Entry 8G9N (electron microscopy, 3.50 A resolution); this record covers chains A and D of the 3 polymer chains in the assembly.

== Chain A ==
Molecule: DNA polymerase alpha catalytic subunit
Organism: Xenopus laevis
Notes: EC 2.7.7.7
UniProt: Q9DE46 (DPOLA_XENLA); residue numbers follow UniProt; this construct covers 335-1458
Sequence (1127 residues; numbered 332 to 1458; the number before each row is that of its first residue):
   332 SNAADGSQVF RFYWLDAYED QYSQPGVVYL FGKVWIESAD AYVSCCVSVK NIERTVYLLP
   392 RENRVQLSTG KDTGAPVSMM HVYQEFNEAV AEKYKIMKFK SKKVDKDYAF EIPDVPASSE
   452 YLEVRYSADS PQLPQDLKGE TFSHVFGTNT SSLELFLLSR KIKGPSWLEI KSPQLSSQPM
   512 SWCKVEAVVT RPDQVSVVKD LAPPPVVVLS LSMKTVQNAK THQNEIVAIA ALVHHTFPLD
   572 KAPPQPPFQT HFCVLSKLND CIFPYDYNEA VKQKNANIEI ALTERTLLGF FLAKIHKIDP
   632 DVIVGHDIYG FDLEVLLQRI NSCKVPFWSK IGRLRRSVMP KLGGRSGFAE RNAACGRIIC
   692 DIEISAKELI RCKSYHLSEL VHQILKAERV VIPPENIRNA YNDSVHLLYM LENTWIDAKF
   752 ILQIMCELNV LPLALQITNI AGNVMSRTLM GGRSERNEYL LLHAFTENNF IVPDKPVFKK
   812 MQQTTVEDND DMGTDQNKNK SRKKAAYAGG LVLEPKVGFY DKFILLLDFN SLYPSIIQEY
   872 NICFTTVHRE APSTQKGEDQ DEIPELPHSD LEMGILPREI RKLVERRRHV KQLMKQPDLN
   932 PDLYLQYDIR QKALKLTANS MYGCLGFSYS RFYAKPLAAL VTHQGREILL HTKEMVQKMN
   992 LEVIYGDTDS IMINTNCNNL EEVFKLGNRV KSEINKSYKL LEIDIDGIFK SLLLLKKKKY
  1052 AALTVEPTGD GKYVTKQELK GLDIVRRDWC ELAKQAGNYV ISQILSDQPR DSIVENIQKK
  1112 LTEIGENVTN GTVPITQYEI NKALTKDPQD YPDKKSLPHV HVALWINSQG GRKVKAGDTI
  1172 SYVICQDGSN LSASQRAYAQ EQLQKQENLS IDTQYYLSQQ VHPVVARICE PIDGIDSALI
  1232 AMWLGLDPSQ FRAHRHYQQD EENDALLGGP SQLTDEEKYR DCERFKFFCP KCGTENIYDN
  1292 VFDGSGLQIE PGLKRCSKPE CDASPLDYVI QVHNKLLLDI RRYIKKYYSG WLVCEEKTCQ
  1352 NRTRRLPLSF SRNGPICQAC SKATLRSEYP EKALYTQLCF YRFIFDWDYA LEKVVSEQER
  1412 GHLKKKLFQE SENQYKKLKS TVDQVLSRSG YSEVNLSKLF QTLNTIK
Not modelled in the structure: 332-338, 809-835, 883-891, 1243-1458
Sequence notes: expression tag (332-334)
Curated features (UniProtKB/Swiss-Prot):
  - zinc finger: Cys-1280 to Pro-1310 (CysA-type)
  - motif: Cys-1345 to Cys-1371 (CysB motif)
  - binding site (Zn(2+)): Cys-1280, Cys-1283, Cys-1307, Cys-1312, Cys-1345, Cys-1350, Cys-1368, Cys-1371
Bound ions: Mg2+: Asp-859, Phe-860, Asp-1000 (together with 2'-deoxyguanosine-5'-triphosphate)
Residues lining bound ligands: 2'-deoxyguanosine-5'-triphosphate (DGT): Asp-859, Phe-860, Asn-861, Ser-862, Leu-863, Tyr-864, Pro-865, Arg-918, Lys-922, Lys-946, Leu-947, Asn-950, Tyr-953, Gly-954, Asp-1000
What the authors report for this chain:
  - Mg2+ coordination: Asp-859, Phe-860, Asp-1000
  - conformationally variable residues (loop rearrangement): Tyr-1142 to Leu-1148
  - binding site for RNA-DNA primer (chain D): Lys-1145

== Chain D ==
Molecule: RNA-DNA primer
Sequence (20 nucleotides; each row starts with the number of its first residue):
     1 XGAUACUGCG TGAACTTAGC
Not modelled in the structure: 1-11
Modified positions: GTP (guanosine-5'-triphosphate) at position 1; DOC (2',3'-dideoxycytidine-5'-monophosphate) at position 20

== Chain A / chain D interface ==
Residue-residue contacts - 20 pairs, chain A then chain D:
  Arg-702(A) / DA18(D)  phosphate contact
  Asp-998(A) / DG19(D)  sugar contact
  Asp-998(A) / DOC_20(D)  sugar contact
  Lys-1049(A) / DG19(D)  base contact
  Lys-1071(A) / DG19(D)  phosphate contact
  Lys-1071(A) / DOC_20(D)  salt bridge to the phosphate
  Val-1076(A) / DA18(D)  phosphate contact
  Arg-1077(A) / DT17(D)  hydrogen bond to the base
  Arg-1077(A) / DA18(D)  phosphate contact
  Arg-1078(A) / DT17(D)  phosphate contact
  Arg-1078(A) / DA18(D)  salt bridge to the phosphate
  Lys-1133(A) / DT17(D)  phosphate contact
  Ala-1134(A) / DT16(D)  phosphate contact
  Ala-1134(A) / DT17(D)  hydrogen bond to the phosphate
  Thr-1136(A) / DT16(D)  hydrogen bond to the phosphate
  Tyr-1142(A) / DT16(D)  hydrogen bond to the phosphate
  Lys-1145(A) / DA14(D)  hydrogen bond to the phosphate
  Lys-1145(A) / DC15(D)  salt bridge to the phosphate
  His-1150(A) / DC15(D)  phosphate contact
  His-1150(A) / DT16(D)  salt bridge to the phosphate
Interface residues without a listed pair, chain A (21 interface residues in all): Thr-999, Asp-1000, Gly-1072, Asp-1079, Leu-1135, Lys-1137, Pro-1143, Leu-1148

== In short ==
21 residues of chain A face 7 of chain D across their interface, with 5 hydrogen bonds and 4 salt bridges.
Polar contacts include Arg-1077(A)/DT17(D), Ala-1134(A)/DT17(D) and Thr-1136(A)/DT16(D). Chain A binds
2'-deoxyguanosine-5'-triphosphate. From the paper: a binding site for RNA-DNA primer (chain D) at Lys-1145(A);
Mg2+ coordination by Asp-859(A), Phe-860(A) and Asp-1000(A).
Chain A is DNA polymerase alpha catalytic subunit (Xenopus laevis) and chain D is RNA-DNA primer; the
structure, Partial DNA elongation subcomplex of Xenopus laevis DNA polymerase alpha-primase, was determined by
electron microscopy together with 8G99, 8G9F, 8G9L, 8G9O, 8UCU, 8UCV and 8 further entries from the same
study.
